PDB entry 6DLY | X-ray diffraction, 2.10 A resolution | chains A and C of the 4 polymer chains in the assembly

== Chain A ==
Protein: Beta sliding clamp
From: Mycobacterium marinum (strain ATCC BAA-535 / M)
Reference sequence: B2HI47 (B2HI47_MYCMM); residues -1 to 400 here correspond to UniProt positions 1-402 (UniProt number = residue number + 2)
Sequence (410 residues; numbered -9 to 400; the number before each row is that of its first residue; numbers below 1 keep their minus sign (Met-9 is residue -9)):
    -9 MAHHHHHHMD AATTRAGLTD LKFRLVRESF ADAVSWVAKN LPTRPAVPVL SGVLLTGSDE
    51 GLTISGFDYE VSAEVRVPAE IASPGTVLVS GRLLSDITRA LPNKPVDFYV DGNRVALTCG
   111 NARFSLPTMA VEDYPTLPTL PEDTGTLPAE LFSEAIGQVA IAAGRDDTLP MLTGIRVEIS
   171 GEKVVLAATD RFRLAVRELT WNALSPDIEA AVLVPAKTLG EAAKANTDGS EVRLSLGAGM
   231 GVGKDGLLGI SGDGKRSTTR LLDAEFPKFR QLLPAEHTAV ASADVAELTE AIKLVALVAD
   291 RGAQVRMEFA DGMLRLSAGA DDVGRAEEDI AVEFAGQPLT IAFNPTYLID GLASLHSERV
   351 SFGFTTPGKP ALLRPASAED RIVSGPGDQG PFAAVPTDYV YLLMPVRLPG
Unresolved in the structure: -9 to 8, 216-219, 367-377, 399-400
Sequence notes: initiating methionine (-9); expression tag (-8 to -2)

== Chain C ==
Protein: Natural product peptide
Sequence (11 residues; row label = number of the first residue in the row):
  1001 XVXXLXLVPX G
Modified residues: ACE (acetyl group) at position 1001, MP8 ((4R)-4-methyl-L-proline) at position 1003, NZC (N-methylidene-L-threonine) at position 1004, MP8 ((4R)-4-methyl-L-proline) at position 1006, MLU (N-methyl-D-leucine) at position 1010; Val1002, Val1008 (N-methylvaline; MVA)
Glycans and other covalent adducts: covalent link NZC_1004-Gly1011

== How chain A and chain C interact ==
Contacting residue pairs (28; chain A residue first):
  Thr179(A) with Leu1005(C)
  Arg181(A) with NZC_1004(C); Leu1005(C), hydrogen bond (backbone-backbone); MLU_1010(C), hydrogen bond (side chain-backbone); Gly1011(C)
  Phe182(A) with Val1002(C); MP8_1003(C); NZC_1004(C); Leu1005(C)
  Arg183(A) with Leu1005(C)
  Leu184(A) with Leu1005(C)
  Pro257(A) with Leu1007(C), hydrophobic; MLU_1010(C)
  Lys258(A) with Leu1007(C)
  Gln261(A) with Val1008(C)
  Leu262(A) with Leu1005(C), hydrophobic; MP8_1006(C); Leu1007(C), hydrophobic
  Lys359(A) with MP8_1006(C)
  Pro360(A) with Leu1005(C), hydrophobic; MP8_1006(C)
  Met394(A) with MP8_1003(C); NZC_1004(C); Leu1005(C), hydrophobic
  Pro395(A) with MP8_1003(C)
  Val396(A) with ACE_1001(C)
  Arg397(A) with ACE_1001(C), hydrogen bond (backbone-backbone); MP8_1003(C)
Interface residues without a listed pair, chain A (19 interface residues in all): Met161, Phe259, Leu392, Leu393

== In short ==
The interface between chain A and chain C involves 19 residues on one side and 10 on the other, with 3
hydrogen bonds. Polar contacts include Arg181(A)-MLU_1010(C), Arg181(A)-Leu1005(C) and Arg397(A)-ACE_1001(C).
Chain A is Beta sliding clamp (Mycobacterium marinum (strain ATCC BAA-535 / M)) and chain C is Natural product
peptide; the structure, Crystal structure of DNA polymerase III subunit beta from Mycobacterium marinum in
complex with a natural ..., was determined by X-ray diffraction.
